PDB entry 8ENO | electron microscopy, 2.71 A resolution | chains B and D of the 5 polymer chains in the assembly

[Chain B (and D)]
Protein: Nitrogenase molybdenum-iron protein beta chain
Organism: Azotobacter vinelandii DJ
Notes: EC 1.18.6.1; chain D of this document is another copy of the same molecule, construct and numbering; everything in this record applies to it too
UniProt: C1DGZ8 (C1DGZ8_AZOVD); residues 2-523 here = UniProt positions 2-523
Chain sequence (522 residues; numbered 2 to 523; the number before each row is that of its first residue):
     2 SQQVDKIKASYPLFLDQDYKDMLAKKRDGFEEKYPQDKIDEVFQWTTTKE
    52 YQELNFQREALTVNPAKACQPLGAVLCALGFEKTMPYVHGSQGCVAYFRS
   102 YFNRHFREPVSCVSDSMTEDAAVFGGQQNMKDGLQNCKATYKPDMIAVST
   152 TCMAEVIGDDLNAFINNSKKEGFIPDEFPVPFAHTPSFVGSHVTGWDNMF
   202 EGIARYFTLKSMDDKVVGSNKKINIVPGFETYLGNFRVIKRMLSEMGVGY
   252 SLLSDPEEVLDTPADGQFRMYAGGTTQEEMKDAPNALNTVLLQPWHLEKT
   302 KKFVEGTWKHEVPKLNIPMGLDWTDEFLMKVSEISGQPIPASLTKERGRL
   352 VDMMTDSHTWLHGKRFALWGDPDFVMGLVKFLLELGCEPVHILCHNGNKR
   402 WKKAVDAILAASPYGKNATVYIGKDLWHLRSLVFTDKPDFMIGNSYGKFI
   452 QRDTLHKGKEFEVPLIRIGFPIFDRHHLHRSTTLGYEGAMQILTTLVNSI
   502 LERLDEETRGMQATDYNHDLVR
Ion coordination: fe(8)-S(7) cluster Fe: Cys70, Cys95, Cys153 (shared with 3 residues of chain A); Fe ion site 1: Arg108, Glu109 (shared with Asp353(D), Asp357(D) of chain D); Fe ion site 2: Asp353, Asp357 (shared with Arg108(D), Glu109(D) of chain D)
Small-molecule neighbours:
  - chapso (1N7): Glu33, Lys34, Tyr35, Pro36, Lys39, Glu42, Val43, Trp46
  - fe(8)-S(7) cluster (CLF): Cys70, Pro72, Ser92, Gly94, Cys95, Tyr98, Phe99, Thr152, Cys153, Ser188

[Interface between chain B and chain D]
Pairs across the interface - 134 pairs, chain B then chain D:
  Ser11(B) - Tyr517(D)  hydrogen bond (backbone-side chain)
  Ser11(B) - Asn518(D)  hydrogen bond
  Tyr12(B) - Glu508(D)
  Tyr12(B) - Thr509(D)
  Tyr12(B) - Thr515(D)
  Tyr12(B) - Tyr517(D)
  Tyr12(B) - Asn518(D)
  Phe15(B) - Tyr517(D)
  Leu16(B) - Ala514(D)
  Leu16(B) - Thr515(D)
  Lys34(B) - Gln513(D)  hydrogen bond
  Gln37(B) - Gln513(D)  hydrogen bond
  Arg105(B) - Val522(D)
  Arg108(B) - Asp357(D)
  Arg108(B) - Arg523(D)  hydrogen bond (side chain-backbone)
  Glu109(B) - Asp353(D)
  Arg238(B) - Arg350(D)
  Glu259(B) - Lys346(D)  salt bridge
  Glu259(B) - Arg350(D)  salt bridge
  Asp262(B) - Arg350(D)  salt bridge
  Pro264(B) - Lys346(D)
  Pro264(B) - Gly349(D)
  Pro264(B) - Arg350(D)
  Ala265(B) - Gly349(D)  hydrogen bond (backbone-backbone)
  Ala265(B) - Asp353(D)
  Lys346(B) - Glu259(D)  salt bridge
  Lys346(B) - Pro264(D)
  Gly349(B) - Pro264(D)
  Gly349(B) - Ala265(D)  hydrogen bond (backbone-backbone)
  Arg350(B) - Glu259(D)  salt bridge
  Arg350(B) - Asp262(D)  salt bridge
  Arg350(B) - Pro264(D)
  Val352(B) - Ala265(D)
  Asp353(B) - Glu109(D)
  Asp353(B) - Ala265(D)
  Met354(B) - His478(D)  hydrogen bond (backbone-side chain)
  Met354(B) - Arg481(D)
  Asp357(B) - Arg108(D)
  Asp357(B) - Glu109(D)
  Asp357(B) - His477(D)
  Asp357(B) - His478(D)
  Ser358(B) - His477(D)  hydrogen bond
  Ser358(B) - His478(D)  hydrogen bond
  Trp361(B) - His477(D)
  Ser446(B) - Leu521(D)
  Tyr447(B) - Leu521(D)  hydrophobic
  Lys449(B) - Asp506(D)  salt bridge
  Lys449(B) - His519(D)
  Lys449(B) - Asp520(D)  hydrogen bond (side chain-backbone)
  Phe450(B) - His519(D)
  Phe450(B) - Leu521(D)  hydrophobic
  Gln452(B) - Arg510(D)
  Arg453(B) - Arg510(D)
  Arg453(B) - Met512(D)
  Arg453(B) - Asp516(D)
  Asp454(B) - Met512(D)
  Leu456(B) - Arg510(D)
  His457(B) - Met512(D)
  Glu463(B) - Arg510(D)  salt bridge
  Arg468(B) - Asp506(D)  salt bridge
  Phe474(B) - Leu521(D)
  Phe474(B) - Val522(D)  hydrophobic
  Phe474(B) - Arg523(D)  hydrogen bond (backbone-backbone)
  Asp475(B) - Leu502(D)
  Asp475(B) - Asp506(D)
  Asp475(B) - Leu521(D)  hydrogen bond (backbone-backbone)
  Asp475(B) - Arg523(D)
  Arg476(B) - Asn499(D)
  Arg476(B) - Leu502(D)
  Arg476(B) - Glu503(D)
  Arg476(B) - Asp506(D)  salt bridge
  His477(B) - Asp357(D)
  His477(B) - Ser358(D)  hydrogen bond
  His477(B) - Trp361(D)  hydrogen bond
  His477(B) - Thr495(D)
  His477(B) - Val498(D)
  His477(B) - Asn499(D)  hydrogen bond (backbone-side chain)
  His477(B) - Leu502(D)
  His477(B) - Arg523(D)  hydrogen bond (side chain-backbone)
  His478(B) - Met354(D)  hydrogen bond (side chain-backbone)
  His478(B) - Asp357(D)
  His478(B) - Ser358(D)  hydrogen bond
  His478(B) - Leu494(D)
  Leu479(B) - Asn499(D)
  Arg481(B) - Met354(D)
  Leu494(B) - His478(D)
  Thr495(B) - His477(D)
  Val498(B) - His477(D)
  Asn499(B) - Arg476(D)
  Asn499(B) - His477(D)  hydrogen bond (side chain-backbone)
  Asn499(B) - Leu479(D)
  Leu502(B) - Asp475(D)
  Leu502(B) - Arg476(D)
  Leu502(B) - His477(D)
  Glu503(B) - Arg476(D)
  Asp506(B) - Lys449(D)  salt bridge
  Asp506(B) - Arg468(D)  salt bridge
  Asp506(B) - Asp475(D)
  Asp506(B) - Arg476(D)  salt bridge
  Glu508(B) - Tyr12(D)  hydrogen bond (backbone-side chain)
  Thr509(B) - Tyr12(D)
  Arg510(B) - Gln452(D)
  Arg510(B) - Arg453(D)
  Arg510(B) - Leu456(D)
  Arg510(B) - Glu463(D)  salt bridge
  Met512(B) - Phe44(D)  hydrophobic
  Met512(B) - Arg453(D)
  Met512(B) - Asp454(D)
  Met512(B) - His457(D)
  Gln513(B) - Lys34(D)  hydrogen bond
  Gln513(B) - Gln37(D)  hydrogen bond
  Ala514(B) - Leu16(D)
  Thr515(B) - Tyr12(D)
  Thr515(B) - Leu16(D)
  Asp516(B) - Arg453(D)
  Tyr517(B) - Ser11(D)  hydrogen bond (side chain-backbone)
  Tyr517(B) - Tyr12(D)
  Tyr517(B) - Phe15(D)
  Asn518(B) - Ser11(D)  hydrogen bond
  Asn518(B) - Tyr12(D)
  His519(B) - Lys449(D)
  His519(B) - Phe450(D)
  Asp520(B) - Lys449(D)  hydrogen bond (backbone-side chain)
  Leu521(B) - Ser446(D)
  Leu521(B) - Tyr447(D)  hydrophobic
  Leu521(B) - Phe450(D)  hydrophobic
  Leu521(B) - Phe474(D)
  Leu521(B) - Asp475(D)  hydrogen bond (backbone-backbone)
  Val522(B) - Arg105(D)
  Val522(B) - Phe474(D)  hydrophobic
  Arg523(B) - Arg108(D)  hydrogen bond (backbone-side chain)
  Arg523(B) - Phe474(D)  hydrogen bond (backbone-backbone)
  Arg523(B) - Asp475(D)
  Arg523(B) - His477(D)  hydrogen bond (backbone-side chain)
Interface residues without a listed pair, chain B (70 interface residues in all): Pro13, Ile40, Phe44, Glu258, Thr263, Met491, Leu505
Interface residues without a listed pair, chain D (69 interface residues in all): Pro13, Ile40, Arg238, Thr263, Val352, Met491, Leu505

[In short]
The interface between chain B and chain D involves 70 residues on one side and 69 on the other; the contacts
include 30 hydrogen bonds and 14 salt bridges. Polar pairs include Glu259(B)-Lys346(D), Glu259(B)-Arg350(D)
and Asp262(B)-Arg350(D). Chain B binds fe(8)-S(7) cluster and chapso.
Both chains are Nitrogenase molybdenum-iron protein beta chain (Azotobacter vinelandii DJ). Entry 8ENO
(Homocitrate-deficient nitrogenase MoFe-protein from A. vinelandii nifV knockout in complex with NafT) was
determined by electron microscopy (same publication as 8CRS, 8DBX, 8ENL, 8ENM and 8ENN).
